6PZ8 - chains B and H of the 12 polymer chains in the assembly; structure by electron microscopy, 4.19 A resolution (low resolution: residue-level contacts below are approximate; hydrogen-bond / salt-bridge calls are withheld).

# Chain B
Protein: S protein
Source organism: Middle East respiratory syndrome-related coronavirus
Notes: fragment: S0 N-terminal domain
UniProtKB: W6A090 (W6A090_9BETC); numbering as in UniProt (aligned over 18-743)
Amino-acid sequence (726 residues; row label = number of the first residue in the row):
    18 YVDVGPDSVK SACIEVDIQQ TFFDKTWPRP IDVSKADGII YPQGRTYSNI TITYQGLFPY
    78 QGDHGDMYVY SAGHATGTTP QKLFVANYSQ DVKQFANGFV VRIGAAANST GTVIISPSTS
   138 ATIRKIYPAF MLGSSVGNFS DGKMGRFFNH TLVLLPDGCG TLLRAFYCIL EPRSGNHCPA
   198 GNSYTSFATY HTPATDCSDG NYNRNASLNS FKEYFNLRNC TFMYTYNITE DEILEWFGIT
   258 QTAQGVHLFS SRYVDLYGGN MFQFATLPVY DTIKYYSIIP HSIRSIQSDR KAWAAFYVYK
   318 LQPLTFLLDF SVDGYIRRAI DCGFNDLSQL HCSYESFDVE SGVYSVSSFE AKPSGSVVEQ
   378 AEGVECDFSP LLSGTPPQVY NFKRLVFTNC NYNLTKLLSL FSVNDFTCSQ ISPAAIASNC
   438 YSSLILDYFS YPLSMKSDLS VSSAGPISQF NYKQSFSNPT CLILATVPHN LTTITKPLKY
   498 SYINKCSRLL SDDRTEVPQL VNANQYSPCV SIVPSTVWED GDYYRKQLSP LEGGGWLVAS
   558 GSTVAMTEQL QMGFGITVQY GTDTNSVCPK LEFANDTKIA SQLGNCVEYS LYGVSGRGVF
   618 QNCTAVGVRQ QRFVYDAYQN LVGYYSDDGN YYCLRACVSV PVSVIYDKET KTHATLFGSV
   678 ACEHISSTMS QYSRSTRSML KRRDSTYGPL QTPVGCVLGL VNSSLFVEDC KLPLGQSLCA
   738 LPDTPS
Not modelled in the structure: 380-592
Cystine bridges: Cys30-Cys195, Cys176-Cys214, Cys185-Cys237, Cys339-Cys349, Cys603-Cys654, Cys620-Cys650, Cys679-Cys713, Cys727-Cys736
Covalently attached groups: N-acetylglucosamine (NAG) linked to Asn66, Asn155, Asn166, Asn236, Asn244, Asn619, Asn719; glycan linked to Asn125, Asn222

# Chain H
Protein: G2 heavy chain
Source organism: Mus musculus
Notes: fragment: variable domain
Amino-acid sequence (229 residues; numbered 1 to 224 plus 5 insertion-coded residues; the number before each row is that of its first residue; a row labelled like 82A-82C holds insertion residues (82A, then the next letters in order)):
     1 QVQLQQSGGE LVKPGASVKL SCKTSGFTFS SSYISWLKQK PGQSLEWIAW IY
   52A A
    53 GTGGTEYNQK FTGKAQVTVD TSSSTAYMQF
82A-82C SSL
    83 TTEDSAIYYC ARGGSSFA
  100A M
   101 DYWGQGTSVT VSSASTTPPS VYPLAPGSAA QTNSMVTLGC LVKGYFPEPV TVTWNSGSLS
   161 SGVHTFPAVL QSDLYTLSSS VTVPSSTWPS ETVTCNVAHP ASSTKVDKKI VPRDCGKGLE
   221 VLFQ
Not modelled in the structure: 112-224
Cystine bridges: Cys22-Cys92

# Chain B / chain H interface
Contacting residue pairs - 25 pairs, chain B then chain H:
  Ser28(B) - Trp50(H)
  Ser28(B) - Ser97(H)
  Ser28(B) - Ser98(H)
  Ala29(B) - Ser97(H)
  Ala29(B) - Ser98(H)
  Ser191(B) - Tyr33(H)
  Ser191(B) - Trp50(H)
  Ser191(B) - Gly56(H)
  Ser191(B) - Thr57(H)
  Ser191(B) - Glu58(H)
  Gly192(B) - Tyr33(H)
  Gly192(B) - Ser97(H)
  Asn193(B) - Tyr33(H)
  Asn193(B) - Ser97(H)
  Asn193(B) - Ser98(H)
  Asn193(B) - Phe99(H)
  Ala197(B) - Thr54(H)
  Ala197(B) - Gly56(H)
  Gly198(B) - Tyr33(H)
  Gly198(B) - Tyr52(H)
  Gly198(B) - Thr54(H)
  Asn199(B) - Ser31(H)
  Asn199(B) - Tyr33(H)
  Asn199(B) - Tyr52(H)
  Asn199(B) - Phe99(H)
Interface residues without a listed pair, chain B (9 interface residues in all): Ser157

# In short
9 residues of chain B face 11 of chain H across their interface. N-acetylglucosamine is covalently linked to
Asn66(B), Asn155(B), Asn166(B), Asn236(B), Asn244(B) and Asn619(B) and 1 more.
Chain B is S protein (Middle East respiratory syndrome-related coronavirus) and chain H is G2 heavy chain (Mus
musculus); the structure, MERS S0 trimer in complex with variable domain of antibody G2, was determined by
electron microscopy together with 6PXG and 6PXH from the same study.
